Entry 6TJ4 (X-ray diffraction, 1.50 A resolution); this record covers chain A.

== Chain A ==
Protein: PfELC
From: Plasmodium falciparum 3D7
UniProt: Q8IJM4 (Q8IJM4_PLAF7); numbering as in UniProt (aligned over 1-74)
Sequence (75 residues; numbered 0 to 74; the number before each row is that of its first residue; numbering starts at 0):
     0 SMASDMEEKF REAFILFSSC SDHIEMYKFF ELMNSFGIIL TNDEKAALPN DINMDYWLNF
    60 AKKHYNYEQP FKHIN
Unresolved in the structure: 0, 69-74
Construct notes: expression tag (0)
From the paper describing this entry:
  - conformationally variable residues (helix shift, loop rearrangement): Phe16 to His22, Thr40 to Leu47

== Overview ==
The paper reports conformational variability at Phe16 and Thr40.
Chain A is PfELC (Plasmodium falciparum 3D7); the structure, P. falciparum essential light chain, N-terminal
domain, was determined by X-ray diffraction (same publication as 6TJ5, 6TJ6 and 6ZN3).
